8AUD - chain A; structure by X-ray diffraction, 4.50 A resolution (low resolution: residue-level contacts below are approximate; hydrogen-bond / salt-bridge calls are withheld).

[Chain A]
Molecule: Cell wall-associated hydrolases (Invasion-associated proteins)
From: Corynebacterium glutamicum ATCC 13032
UniProt: Q8NQA0 (Q8NQA0_CORGL); residues 1-600 carry their UniProt numbers (467 of 591 residues fall inside the UniProt entry; the rest is not from it)
Sequence (619 residues; each row starts with the number of its first residue; note: 9 numbers in that range are skipped by the numbering (no residue carries them; nothing is unmodelled there); a row labelled like 362A-362Z holds insertion residues (362A, then the next letters in order); X marks 152 residues of unknown identity (built as UNK)):
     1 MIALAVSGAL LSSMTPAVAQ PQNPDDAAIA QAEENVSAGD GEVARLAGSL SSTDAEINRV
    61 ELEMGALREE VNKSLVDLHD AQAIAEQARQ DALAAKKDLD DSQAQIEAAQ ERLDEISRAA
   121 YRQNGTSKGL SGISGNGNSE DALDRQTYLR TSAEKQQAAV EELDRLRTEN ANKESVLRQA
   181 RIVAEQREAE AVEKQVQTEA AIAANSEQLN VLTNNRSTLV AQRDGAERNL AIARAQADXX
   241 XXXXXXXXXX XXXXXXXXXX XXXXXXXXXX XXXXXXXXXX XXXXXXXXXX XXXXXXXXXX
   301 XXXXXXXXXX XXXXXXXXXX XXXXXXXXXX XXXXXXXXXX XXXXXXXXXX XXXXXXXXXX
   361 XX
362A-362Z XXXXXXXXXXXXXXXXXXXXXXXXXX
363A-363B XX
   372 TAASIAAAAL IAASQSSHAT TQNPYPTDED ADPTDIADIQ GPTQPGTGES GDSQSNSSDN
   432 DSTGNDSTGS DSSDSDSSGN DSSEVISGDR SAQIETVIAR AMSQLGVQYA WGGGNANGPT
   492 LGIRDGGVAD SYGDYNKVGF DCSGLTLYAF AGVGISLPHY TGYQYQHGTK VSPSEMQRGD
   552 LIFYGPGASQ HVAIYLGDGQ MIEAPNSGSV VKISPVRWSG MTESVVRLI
Disordered / not traced: 1-45, 115-144, 239-343, 362A-362Z, 363A-363B, 413-459, 495-508
From the paper describing this entry:
  - catalytic residues: Cys513
  - contacts within the chain: Glu69-Cys513 (hydrogen bond)
  - mutagenesis - E69K/N72D: increased binding to Cg1604

[Summary]
From the paper: the catalytic residue Cys513; E69K/N72D increase binding to Cg1604.
Chain A is Cell wall-associated hydrolases (Invasion-associated proteins) (Corynebacterium glutamicum ATCC
13032); the structure, Structure of peptidoglycan hydrolase Cg1735 from Corynebacterium glutamicum,
orthorhombic crystal form, was determined by X-ray diffraction (same publication as 8AU6 and 8AUC).
